9AYK - chain A; structure by electron microscopy, 3.00 A resolution.

[Chain A]
Name: Voltage-dependent T-type calcium channel subunit alpha-1H
Source organism: Homo sapiens
UniProt: O95180 (CAC1H_HUMAN); the construct lacks a stretch of the UniProt sequence and is renumbered around it, so the offset changes along the chain: 1-425 = UniProt 1-425; 706-771 = UniProt 426-491; 772-2353 = UniProt 772-2353
Chain sequence (2116 residues; each row starts with the number of its first residue; note: 280 numbers in that range are skipped by the numbering (no residue carries them; nothing is unmodelled there); numbers below 1 keep their minus sign (Met-42 is residue -42)):
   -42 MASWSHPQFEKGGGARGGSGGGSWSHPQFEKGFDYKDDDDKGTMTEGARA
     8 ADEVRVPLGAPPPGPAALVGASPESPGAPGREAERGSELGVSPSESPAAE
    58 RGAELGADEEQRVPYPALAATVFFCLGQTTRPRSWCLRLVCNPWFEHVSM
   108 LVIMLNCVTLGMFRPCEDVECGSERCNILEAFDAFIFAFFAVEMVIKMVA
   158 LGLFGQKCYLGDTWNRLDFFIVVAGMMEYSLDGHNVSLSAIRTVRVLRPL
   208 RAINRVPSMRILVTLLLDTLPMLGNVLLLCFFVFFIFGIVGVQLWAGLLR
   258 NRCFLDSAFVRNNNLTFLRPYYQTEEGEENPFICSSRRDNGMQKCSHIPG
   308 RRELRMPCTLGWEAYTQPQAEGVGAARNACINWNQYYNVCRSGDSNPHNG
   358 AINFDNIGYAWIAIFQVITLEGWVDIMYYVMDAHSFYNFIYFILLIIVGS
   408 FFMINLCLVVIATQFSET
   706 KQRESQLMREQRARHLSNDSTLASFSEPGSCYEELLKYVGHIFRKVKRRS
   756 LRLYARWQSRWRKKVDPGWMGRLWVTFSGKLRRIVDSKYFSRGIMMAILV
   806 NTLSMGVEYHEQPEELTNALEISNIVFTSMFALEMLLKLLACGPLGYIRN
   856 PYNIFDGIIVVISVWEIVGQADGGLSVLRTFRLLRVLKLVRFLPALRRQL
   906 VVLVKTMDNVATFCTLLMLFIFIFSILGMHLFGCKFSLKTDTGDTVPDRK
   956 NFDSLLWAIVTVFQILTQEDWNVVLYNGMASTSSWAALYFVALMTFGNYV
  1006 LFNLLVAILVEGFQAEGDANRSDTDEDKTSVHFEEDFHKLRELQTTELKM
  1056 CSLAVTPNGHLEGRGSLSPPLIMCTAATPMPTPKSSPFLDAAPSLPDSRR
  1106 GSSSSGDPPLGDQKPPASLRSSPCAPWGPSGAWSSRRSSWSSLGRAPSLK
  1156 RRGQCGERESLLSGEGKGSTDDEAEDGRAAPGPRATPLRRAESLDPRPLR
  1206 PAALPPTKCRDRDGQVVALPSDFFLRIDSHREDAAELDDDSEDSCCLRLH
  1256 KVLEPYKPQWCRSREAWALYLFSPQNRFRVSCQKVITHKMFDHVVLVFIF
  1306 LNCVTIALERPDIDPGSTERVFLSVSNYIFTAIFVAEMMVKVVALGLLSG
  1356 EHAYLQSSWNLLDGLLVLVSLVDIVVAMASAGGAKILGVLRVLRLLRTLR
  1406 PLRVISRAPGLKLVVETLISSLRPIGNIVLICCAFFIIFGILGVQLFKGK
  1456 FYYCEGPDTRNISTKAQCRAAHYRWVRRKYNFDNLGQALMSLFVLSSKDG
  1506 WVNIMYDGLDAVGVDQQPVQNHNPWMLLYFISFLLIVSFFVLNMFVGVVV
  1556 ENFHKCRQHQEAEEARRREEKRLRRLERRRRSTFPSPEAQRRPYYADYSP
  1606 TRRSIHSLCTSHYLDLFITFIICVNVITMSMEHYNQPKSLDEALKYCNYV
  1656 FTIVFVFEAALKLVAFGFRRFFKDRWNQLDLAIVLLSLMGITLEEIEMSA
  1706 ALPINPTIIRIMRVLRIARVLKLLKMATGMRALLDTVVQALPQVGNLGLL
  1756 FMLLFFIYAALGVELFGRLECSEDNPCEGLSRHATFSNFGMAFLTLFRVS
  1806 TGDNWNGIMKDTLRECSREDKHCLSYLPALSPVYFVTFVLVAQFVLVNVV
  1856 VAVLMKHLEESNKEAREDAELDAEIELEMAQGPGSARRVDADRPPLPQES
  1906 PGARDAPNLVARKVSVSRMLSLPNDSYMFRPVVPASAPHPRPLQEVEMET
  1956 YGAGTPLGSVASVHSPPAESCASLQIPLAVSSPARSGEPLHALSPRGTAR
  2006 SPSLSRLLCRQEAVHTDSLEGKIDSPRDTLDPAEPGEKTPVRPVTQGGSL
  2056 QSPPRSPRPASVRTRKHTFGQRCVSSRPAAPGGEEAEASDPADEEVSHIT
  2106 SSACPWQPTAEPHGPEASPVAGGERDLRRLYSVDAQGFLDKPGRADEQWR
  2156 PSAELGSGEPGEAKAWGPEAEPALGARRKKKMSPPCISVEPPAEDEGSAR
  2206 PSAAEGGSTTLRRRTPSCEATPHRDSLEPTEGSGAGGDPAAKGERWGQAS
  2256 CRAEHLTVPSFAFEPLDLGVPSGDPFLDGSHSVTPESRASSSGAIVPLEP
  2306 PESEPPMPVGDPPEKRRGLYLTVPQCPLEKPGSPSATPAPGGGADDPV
Disordered / not traced: -42 to 95, 161-168, 310-337, 706-787, 876-880, 943-951, 1021-1281, 1385-1387, 1565-1603, 1867-2353
Differences from the reference sequence: expression tag (-42 to 0)
Disulfide bonds: Cys123-Cys939, Cys260-Cys302, Cys291-Cys347, Cys1459-Cys1473, Cys1776-Cys1782, Cys1821-Cys1828
Metal / ion sites: Ca2+: Glu378, Asp1504
Ligand contacts:
  - A1AHJ (3,5-dichloro-N-{[(1R,5S,6r)-3-(3,3-dimethylbutyl)-3-azabicyclo[3.1.0]hexan-6-yl]methyl}benzamide): Leu415, Leu922, Phe968, Leu971, Thr972, Gly1002, Asn1003, Leu1006, Phe1007, Lys1503, Leu1540, Leu1547, Phe1550
  - pe(15:0/15:0) (JL3; [(2R)-3-[2-azanylethoxy(oxidanyl)phosphoryl]oxy-2-pentadecanoyloxy-propyl] pentadecanoate), molecule 1: Cys237, Phe241, Asn363, Ile364, Gly365, Tyr366, Trp368, Ile369, Phe372, Ser988, Ser989, Trp990, Ala992, Leu993, Val996
  - pe(15:0/15:0) (JL3), molecule 2: Val882, Thr885, Phe886, Leu888, Leu889, Phe1444, Leu1451, Lys1455, Asn1528, Trp1530, Met1531, Leu1533, Tyr1534, Ser1537
  - pe(15:0/15:0) (JL3), molecule 3: Leu932, Leu936, Ser986, Thr987, Ser988, Trp990, Ala991, Leu993, Tyr994
  - pe(15:0/15:0) (JL3), molecule 4: Leu1427, Val1434, Cys1437, Cys1438, Phe1441, Phe1498, Ser1501, Ser1502, Lys1503, Val1546, Met1549, Ser1805, Thr1806, Gly1807, Leu1845, Val1846, Gln1848, Phe1849, Val1852
  - 1-O-octadecyl-sn-glycero-3-phosphocholine (LPE): Phe393, Tyr394, Phe396, Ile400, Ile404, Met1757, Asn1793, Gly1795, Met1796, Phe1798, Leu1799, Phe1802
  - N-acetylglucosamine (NAG; 2-acetamido-2-deoxy-beta-D-glucopyranose): Asp263, Phe266, Tyr343, Asn345
What the authors report for this chain:
  - binding site for A1AHJ: Leu415, Leu922, Leu971, Asn1003, Phe1007, Lys1503, Leu1547, Phe1550
  - mutagenesis - F1007L: decreased binding to A1AHJ
  - mutagenesis - K1503F, K1503G: unchanged binding to A1AHJ
  - specificity-determining residues: Phe1007

[In short]
Bound to chain A: compound A1AHJ, N-acetylglucosamine, 1-O-octadecyl-sn-glycero-3-phosphocholine and 4 copies
of pe(15:0/15:0). Glu378 and Asp1504 form the Ca2+ site. From the paper: a binding site for A1AHJ at Leu415,
Leu922 and Leu971 among others; F1007L reduces binding to A1AHJ; 3 substitutions were tested in all.
Chain A is Voltage-dependent T-type calcium channel subunit alpha-1H (Homo sapiens); the structure, Cryo-EM
structure of human Cav3.2 with ML218, was determined by electron microscopy (same publication as 9AYG, 9AYH,
9AYJ and 9AYL).
